PDB entry 8W9D | electron microscopy, 3.90 A resolution | chains a and j of the 18 polymer chains in the assembly

Chain a:
Protein: Histone H3.1
From: Homo sapiens
Reference sequence: P68431 (H31_HUMAN); residues 0-135 here correspond to UniProt positions 1-136 (UniProt number = residue number + 1)
Chain sequence (136 residues; row label = number of the first residue in the row; numbering starts at 0):
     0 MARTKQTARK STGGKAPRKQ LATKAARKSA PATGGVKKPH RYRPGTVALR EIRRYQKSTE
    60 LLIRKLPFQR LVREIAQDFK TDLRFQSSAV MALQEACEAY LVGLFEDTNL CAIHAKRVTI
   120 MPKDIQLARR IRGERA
Unresolved in the structure: 0-37, 135
Curated features (UniProtKB/Swiss-Prot):
  - modified residue: Arg2 (Asymmetric dimethylarginine), Thr3 (Phosphothreonine), Lys4 (Allysine), Gln5 (5-glutamyl dopamine), Thr6 (Phosphothreonine), Arg8 (Citrulline), Lys9 (N6,N6,N6-trimethyllysine), Ser10 (ADP-ribosylserine), Thr11 (Phosphothreonine), Lys14 (N6-(2-hydroxyisobutyryl)lysine), Arg17 (Asymmetric dimethylarginine), Lys18 (N6-(2-hydroxyisobutyryl)lysine), Lys23 (N6-(2-hydroxyisobutyryl)lysine), Arg26 (Citrulline), Lys27 (N6,N6,N6-trimethyllysine), Ser28 (ADP-ribosylserine), Lys36 (N6,N6,N6-trimethyllysine), Lys37 (N6-methyllysine), Tyr41 (Phosphotyrosine), Lys56 (N6,N6,N6-trimethyllysine) and 8 more in UniProt
  - lipidation: Lys18 (N6-decanoyllysine)

Chain j:
Molecule: 3-DNA
From: Homo sapiens
Sequence (147 nucleotides; numbered -73 to 73; the number before each row is that of its first residue; numbers below 1 keep their minus sign (DA-73 is residue -73)):
   -73 ATCAATATCC ACCTGCAGAT ACTACCAAAA GTGTATTTGG AAACTGCTCC ATCAAAAGGC
   -13 ATGTTCAGCT GGATTCCAGC TGAACATGCC TTTTGATGGA GCAGTTTCCA AATACACTTT
    47 TGGTAGTATC TGCAGGTGGA TATTGAT

Chain a / chain j interface:
Contacting residue pairs - 23 pairs, chain a then chain j:
  Arg40(a) - DA9(j)  hydrogen bond to the base
  Arg40(a) - DA10(j)  sugar contact
  Tyr41(a) - DT-68(j)  sugar contact
  Tyr41(a) - DA-67(j)  sugar contact
  Tyr41(a) - DA9(j)  sugar contact
  Tyr41(a) - DA10(j)  hydrogen bond to the phosphate
  Pro43(a) - DG8(j)  phosphate contact
  Pro43(a) - DA9(j)  phosphate contact
  Gly44(a) - DG8(j)  phosphate contact
  Gly44(a) - DA9(j)  hydrogen bond to the phosphate
  Thr45(a) - DA9(j)  phosphate contact
  Val46(a) - DA9(j)  phosphate contact
  Ala47(a) - DA9(j)  phosphate contact
  Arg49(a) - DA-67(j)  sugar contact
  Lys56(a) - DC-65(j)  salt bridge to the phosphate
  Arg63(a) - DT17(j)  phosphate contact
  Arg63(a) - DT18(j)  salt bridge to the phosphate
  Lys64(a) - DT18(j)  salt bridge to the phosphate
  Leu65(a) - DT17(j)  phosphate contact
  Leu65(a) - DT18(j)  hydrogen bond to the phosphate
  Pro66(a) - DT17(j)  phosphate contact
  Arg69(a) - DT17(j)  salt bridge to the phosphate
  Arg83(a) - DG27(j)  sugar contact
Also at the interface, not in a pair above, chain a (18 interface residues in all): His39, Arg42, Asp81
Also at the interface, not in a pair above, chain j (11 interface residues in all): DA-69, DT-66

Overview:
Chain a and chain j form an interface of 18 and 11 residues respectively, with 4 hydrogen bonds and 4 salt
bridges. Polar pairs include Arg40(a)-DA9(j), Tyr41(a)-DA10(j) and Gly44(a)-DA9(j).
Here chain a is Histone H3.1 and chain j is 3-DNA, both from Homo sapiens. Entry 8W9D (Cryo-EM structure of
the Rpd3S-nucleosome complex from budding yeast in State 1) was determined by electron microscopy, deposited
together with 8W9C, 8W9E and 8W9F.
